Entry 8AN1 (electron microscopy, 3.93 A resolution); this record covers chains C and R of the 18 polymer chains in the assembly.

# Chain C (and R)
Protein: Citrate synthase
Organism: Synechococcus elongatus PCC 7942
Notes: chain R of this document is another copy of the same molecule, construct and numbering; everything in this record applies to it too
UniProt: Q31QM5 (Q31QM5_SYNE7); residue numbers follow UniProt; this construct covers 1-386
Chain sequence (394 residues; each row starts with the number of its first residue):
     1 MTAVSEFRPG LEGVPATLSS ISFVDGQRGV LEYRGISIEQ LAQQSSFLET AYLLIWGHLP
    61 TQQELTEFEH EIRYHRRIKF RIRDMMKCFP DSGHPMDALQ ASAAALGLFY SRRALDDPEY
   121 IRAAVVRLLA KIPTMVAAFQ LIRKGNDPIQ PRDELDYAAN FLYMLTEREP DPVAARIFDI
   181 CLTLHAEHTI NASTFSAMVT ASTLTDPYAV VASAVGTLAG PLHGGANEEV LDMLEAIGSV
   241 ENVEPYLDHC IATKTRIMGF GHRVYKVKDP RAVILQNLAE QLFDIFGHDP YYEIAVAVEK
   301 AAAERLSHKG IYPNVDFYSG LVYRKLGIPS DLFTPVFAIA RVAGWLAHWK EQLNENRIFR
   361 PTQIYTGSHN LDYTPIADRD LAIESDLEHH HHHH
Not modelled in the structure: 1-4, 113-116, 380-394 (chain R: 1-4, 115, 224-225, 378-394)
Construct notes: expression tag (387-394)
Reported in the primary citation:
  - self-association interface (contacts with another copy of this molecule); pairs are residue here / residue on that copy: Glu6-His369, Phe80
  - mutagenesis - L18Q: unchanged catalytic activity on saturating substrate conditions

# Chain C / chain R interface
Residue-residue contacts - 15 pairs, chain C then chain R:
  Ser5(C) with Ile364(R); Tyr365(R), hydrogen bond (backbone-backbone)
  Glu6(C) with Tyr365(R); His369(R), salt bridge
  Phe7(C) with Ile364(R), hydrophobic; Tyr365(R), hydrogen bond (backbone-backbone); Thr366(R)
  Arg8(C) with Gly367(R), hydrogen bond (side chain-backbone)
  Gln363(C) with Ser5(R)
  Ile364(C) with Ser5(R)
  Tyr365(C) with Ser5(R); Glu6(R); Phe7(R), hydrogen bond (backbone-backbone)
  Thr366(C) with Phe7(R)
  Gly367(C) with Arg8(R)
Interface residues without a listed pair, chain C (11 interface residues in all): Pro9, His369
Interface residues without a listed pair, chain R (12 interface residues in all): Pro9, Gln363, Ser368
The authors on this interface:
  - pairs named by the authors: Glu6(C)-His369(R)

# In short
The interface between chain C and chain R involves 11 residues on one side and 12 on the other; the contacts
include 4 hydrogen bonds and 1 salt bridge. Polar pairs include Glu6(C)-His369(R), Arg8(C)-Gly367(R) and
Ser5(C)-Tyr365(R). The paper describes a contact between Glu6(C) and His369(R). From the paper: L18Q of chain
C leaves catalytic activity on saturating substrate conditions unchanged; a self-association interface
involving Glu6(C), Phe80(C) and His369(C).
Chain C and chain R are both Citrate synthase (Synechococcus elongatus PCC 7942); the structure, Structure of
a first level Sierpinski triangle formed by a citrate synthase, was determined by electron microscopy,
deposited together with 8BP7, 8BEI, 8RJK and 8RJL.
